PDB entry 8FYC | electron microscopy, 4.10 A resolution (low resolution: residue-level contacts below are approximate; hydrogen-bond / salt-bridge calls are withheld) | chains B and H of the 11 polymer chains in the assembly

# Chain B
Molecule: Cas1
Chain sequence (311 residues; numbered 1 to 311; the number before each row is that of its first residue):
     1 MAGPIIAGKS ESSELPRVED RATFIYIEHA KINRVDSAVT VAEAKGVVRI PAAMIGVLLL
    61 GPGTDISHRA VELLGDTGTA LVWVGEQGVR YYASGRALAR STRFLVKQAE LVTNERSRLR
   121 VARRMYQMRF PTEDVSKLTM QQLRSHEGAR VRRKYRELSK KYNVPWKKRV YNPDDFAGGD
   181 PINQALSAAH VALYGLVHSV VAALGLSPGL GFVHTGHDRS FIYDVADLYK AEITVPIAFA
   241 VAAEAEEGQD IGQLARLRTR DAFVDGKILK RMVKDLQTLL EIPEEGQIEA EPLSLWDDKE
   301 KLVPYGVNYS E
Not modelled in the structure: 1-19

# Chain H
Molecule: 31-nt DNA strand
Sequence (31 nucleotides; each row starts with the number of its first residue):
     1 AAACGGAGAC CTGGTCTCAA TCTGCGTGTT C

# How chain B and chain H interact
Pairs across the interface (38; chain B residue first):
  His29(B) with DT23(H)
  Pro62(B) with DT23(H); DG24(H)
  Gly85(B) with DG24(H)
  Glu86(B) with DG24(H)
  Val89(B) with DG24(H)
  Arg90(B) with DC25(H); DG26(H)
  Tyr92(B) with DG24(H)
  Tyr126(B) with DT29(H)
  Arg129(B) with DT29(H)
  Arg144(B) with DT29(H)
  Glu147(B) with DT29(H)
  Gly148(B) with DT29(H)
  Tyr155(B) with DT30(H)
  Lys168(B) with DC31(H)
  Arg169(B) with DT27(H); DG28(H); DT30(H)
  Val170(B) with DT30(H)
  Tyr171(B) with DT27(H); DT30(H)
  Pro173(B) with DT27(H)
  Phe176(B) with DG26(H)
  His190(B) with DG28(H)
  Val191(B) with DG26(H)
  Tyr194(B) with DG28(H)
  His214(B) with DG28(H); DT29(H)
  Tyr223(B) with DG28(H)
  Asp227(B) with DT29(H)
  Lys230(B) with DT29(H)
  Gly252(B) with DG26(H)
  Gln253(B) with DT23(H); DG26(H)
  Arg256(B) with DT23(H); DG24(H); DC25(H)
Other interface residues (no listed pair), chain B (33 interface residues in all): Leu143, Val151, Ser187, His217

# Overview
The interface between chain B and chain H involves 33 residues on one side and 9 on the other.
Chain B is Cas1 and chain H is a 31-nt DNA strand; the structure, Cryo-EM structure of
Cas1:Cas2-DEDDh:half-site integration complex linear CRISPR repeat conformation, was determined by electron
microscopy together with 8FY9, 8FYA, 8FYB and 8FYD from the same study.
